2PFJ - chains Z and A of the 4 polymer chains in the assembly; structure by X-ray diffraction, 3.10 A resolution.

# Chain Z
Molecule: 29-nt DNA strand
Sequence (29 nucleotides; row label = number of the first residue in the row):
     1 TAGCAGCCTG AGCTTTGCTC AACTCAACT
Unresolved in the structure: 15-16
Bound ions: Ca2+ site 1: DC8 (shared with 1 residue of chain B)

# Chain A
Protein: Endodeoxyribonuclease 1
Organism: Enterobacteria phage T7
Notes: EC 3.1.21.2
UniProt: P00641 (ENRN_BPT7); residues 1-149 here = UniProt positions 1-149
Sequence (149 residues; numbered 1 to 149; the number before each row is that of its first residue):
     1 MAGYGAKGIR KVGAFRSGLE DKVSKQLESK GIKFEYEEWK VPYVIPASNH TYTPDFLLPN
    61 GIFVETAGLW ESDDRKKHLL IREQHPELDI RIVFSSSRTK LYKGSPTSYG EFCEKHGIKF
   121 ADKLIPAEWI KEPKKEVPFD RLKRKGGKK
Unresolved in the structure: 1-16, 146-149
Construct notes: engineered mutation Ala67 (Lys in P00641)
Bound ions: Ca2+ site 1: Asp55 (shared with 2 residues of chain Y); Ca2+ site 2: Asp55, Glu65, Thr66 (shared with 1 residue of chain Y)

# Chain Z / chain A interface
Contacting residue pairs (14; chain Z residue first):
  DA2(Z) - Tyr102(A)  hydrogen bond to the phosphate
  DA2(Z) - Pro106(A)  phosphate contact
  DG3(Z) - Leu101(A)  phosphate contact
  DG3(Z) - Tyr102(A)  hydrogen bond to the phosphate
  DG3(Z) - Ser105(A)  hydrogen bond to the phosphate
  DG3(Z) - Thr107(A)  hydrogen bond to the phosphate
  DC4(Z) - Ser72(A)  phosphate contact
  DC4(Z) - Arg75(A)  salt bridge to the phosphate
  DC8(Z) - Ser17(A)  phosphate contact
  DC8(Z) - Glu20(A)  phosphate contact
  DT9(Z) - Leu19(A)  phosphate contact
  DG10(Z) - Gly18(A)  hydrogen bond to the phosphate
  DG10(Z) - Leu19(A)  phosphate contact
  DA27(Z) - Lys145(A)  salt bridge to the phosphate
Also at the interface, not in a pair above, chain Z (8 interface residues in all): DA5
Also at the interface, not in a pair above, chain A (13 interface residues in all): Lys76

# Summary
8 residues of chain Z and 13 residues of chain A are in contact, with 5 hydrogen bonds and 2 salt bridges.
Polar contacts include DA2(Z)-Tyr102(A), DG3(Z)-Tyr102(A) and DG3(Z)-Ser105(A). Asp55(A), Glu65(A) and
Thr66(A) form the Ca2+ site 2.
Chain Z is a 29-nt DNA strand and chain A is Endodeoxyribonuclease 1 (Enterobacteria phage T7); the structure,
Crystal Structure of T7 Endo I resolvase in complex with a Holliday Junction, was determined by X-ray
diffraction.
